Entry 6ZSQ (X-ray diffraction, 2.00 A resolution); this record covers chain AAA.

Chain AAA:
Name: Beta-lactoglobulin
From: Bos taurus
Reference sequence: P02754 (LACB_BOVIN); residues 1-162 here correspond to UniProt positions 17-178 (UniProt number = residue number + 16)
Chain sequence (162 residues; each row starts with the number of its first residue):
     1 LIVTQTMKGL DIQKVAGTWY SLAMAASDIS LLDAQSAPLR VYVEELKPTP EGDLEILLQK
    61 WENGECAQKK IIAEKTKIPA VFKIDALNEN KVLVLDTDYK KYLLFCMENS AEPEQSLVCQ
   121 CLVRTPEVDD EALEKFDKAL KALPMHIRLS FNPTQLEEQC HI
Differences from the reference sequence: conflict Val118 (Ala134 in P02754)
Disulfides: Cys66-Cys160, Cys106-Cys119
Bound ions: platinum (II) ion: Met7 (together with ammonia)
Ligand contacts: ammonia (NH3): Met7, Asp96, Thr97

Summary:
Chain AAA binds ammonia.
Chain AAA is Beta-lactoglobulin (Bos taurus); the structure, Crystal structure of the Cisplatin
beta-Lactoglobulin adduct formed after 18 h of soaking, was determined by X-ray diffraction, deposited
together with 6ZSR.
